PDB entry 4BQY | X-ray diffraction, 1.53 A resolution | chain A

[Chain A]
Protein: Egl nine homolog 1
Source organism: Homo sapiens
Notes: EC 1.14.11.-; fragment: catalytic domain, residues 181-426
Reference sequence: Q9GZT9 (EGLN1_HUMAN); numbering as in UniProt (aligned over 181-426)
Amino-acid sequence (252 residues; row label = number of the first residue in the row):
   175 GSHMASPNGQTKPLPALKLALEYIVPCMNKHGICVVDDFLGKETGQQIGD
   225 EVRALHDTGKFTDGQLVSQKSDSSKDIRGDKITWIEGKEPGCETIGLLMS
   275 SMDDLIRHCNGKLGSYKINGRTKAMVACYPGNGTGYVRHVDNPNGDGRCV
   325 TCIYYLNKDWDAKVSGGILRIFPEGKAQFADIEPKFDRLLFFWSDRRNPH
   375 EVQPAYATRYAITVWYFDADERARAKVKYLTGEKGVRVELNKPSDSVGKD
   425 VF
Not modelled in the structure: 175-187, 405-409, 414-426
Disulfides: Cys201-Cys208
Construct notes: expression tag (175-180)
Bound ions: Fe2+: His313, Asp315, His374 (together with FNT)
Ligand contacts: FNT ((2S)-2-{[(1-chloro-4-hydroxyisoquinolin-3-yl)carbonyl]amino}propanoic acid): Asp254, Ile256, Met299, Ala301, Tyr303, Tyr310, His313, Asp315, Ile327, Tyr329, Leu343, Phe366, His374, Val376, Arg383, Ala385, Trp389
UniProt features mapped onto this chain:
  - region: Val241 to Ile251 (Beta(2)beta(3) 'finger-like' loop)
  - binding site (Fe cation): His313, Asp315, His374
  - binding site (2-oxoglutarate): Arg383
  - modified residue (S-nitrosocysteine): Cys201, Cys208, Cys302, Cys323, Cys326
  - natural variant: Pro317 (P317R: In ECYT3), Arg371 (R371H: In ECYT3)
  - mutagenesis: Cys201 (C201A: Little change in enzyme activity), Cys208 (C208A: Little change in enzyme activity), Arg252 (R252A: Reduced C-terminal ODD domain (CODD) hydroxylation of HIF1A), Asp254 (D254A/K: Reduced C-terminal ODD domain (CODD) hxdroxylation of HIF1A), Cys266 (C266A: Little change in enzyme activity), Cys283 (C283A: Little change in enzyme activity), Cys302 (C302A: Slight increase in enzyme activity), Tyr303 (Y303F: No effect), Cys323 (C323A: Little change in enzyme activity), Cys326 (C326A: Slight increase in enzyme activity), Arg383 (R383A: Reduces enzyme activity by 95%)

[Summary]
Chain A binds compound FNT. His313, Asp315 and His374 form the Fe2+ site. Curated annotation (UniProt) lists 3
Fe cation-binding residues, residue binding 2-oxoglutarate Arg383 and 11 mutagenesis sites.
Chain A is Egl nine homolog 1 (Homo sapiens); the structure, HIF prolyl hydroxylase 2 (PHD2/ EGLN1) in complex
with Fe(II) and N-[(1-chloro-4-hydroxyisoquinolin-3-yl)carbonyl]alanine, was determined by X-ray diffraction
(same publication as 4BQW and 4BQX).
